8TOQ - chains A and E; structure by X-ray diffraction, 2.30 A resolution.

Chain A:
Name: Angiotensin-converting enzyme 2
Source organism: Homo sapiens
Notes: fragment: protease domain
Reference sequence: Q9BYF1 (ACE2_HUMAN); numbering as in UniProt (aligned over 18-614)
Chain sequence (625 residues; numbered 18 to 642; the number before each row is that of its first residue):
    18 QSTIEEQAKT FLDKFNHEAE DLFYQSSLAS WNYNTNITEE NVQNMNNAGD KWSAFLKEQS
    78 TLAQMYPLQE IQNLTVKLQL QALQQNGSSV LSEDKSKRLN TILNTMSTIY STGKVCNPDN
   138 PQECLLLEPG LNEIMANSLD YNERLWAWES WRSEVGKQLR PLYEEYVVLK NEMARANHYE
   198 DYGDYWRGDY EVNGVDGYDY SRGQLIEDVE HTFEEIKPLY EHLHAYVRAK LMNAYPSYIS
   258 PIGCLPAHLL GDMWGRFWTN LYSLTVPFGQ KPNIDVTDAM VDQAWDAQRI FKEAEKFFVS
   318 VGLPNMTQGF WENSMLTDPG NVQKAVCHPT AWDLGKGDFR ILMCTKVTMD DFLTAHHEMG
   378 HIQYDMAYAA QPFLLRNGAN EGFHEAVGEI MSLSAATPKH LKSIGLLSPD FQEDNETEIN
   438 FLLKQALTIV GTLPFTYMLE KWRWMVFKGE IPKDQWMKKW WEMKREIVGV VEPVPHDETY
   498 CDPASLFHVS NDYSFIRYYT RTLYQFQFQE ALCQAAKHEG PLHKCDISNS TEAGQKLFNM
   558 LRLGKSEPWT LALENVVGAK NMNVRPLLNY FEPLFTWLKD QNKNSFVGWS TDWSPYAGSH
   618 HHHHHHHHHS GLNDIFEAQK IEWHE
Disordered / not traced: 337-341, 615-642
Construct notes: expression tag (615-642)
UniProt features mapped onto this chain:
  - region (Interaction with SARS-CoV spike glycoprotein): Asp30 to Tyr41, Met82 to Pro84, Lys353 to Arg357
  - active site: Glu375 (Proton acceptor), His505 (Proton donor)
  - binding site (chloride): Arg169, Trp477, Lys481
  - binding site (substrate): Arg273, His345, Pro346, Tyr515
  - binding site (Zn(2+)): His374, His378, Glu402
  - glycosylation (N-linked (GlcNAc...) asparagine): Asn53, Asn90, Asn103, Asn322, Asn432, Asn546
  - mutagenesis: Ser19 (S19P: Increases slightly the interaction with RBD domain of SARS-CoV-2 spike protein), Gln24 to Lys26 (Slightly inhibits interaction with SARS-CoV spike glycoprotein), Gln24 (Q24T: Increases slightly the interaction with RBD domain of SARS-CoV-2 spike protein), Ala25 (A25V: Increases slightly the interaction with RBD domain of SARS-CoV-2 spike protein), Thr27 (T27Y: Increases slightly the interaction with RBD domain of SARS-CoV-2 spike protein. In sACE2.v2.2; increases interaction with RBD domain of SARS-CoV-2 spike protein ...), Leu29 (L29F: Increases slightly the interaction with RBD domain of SARS-CoV-2 spike protein), Lys31 (K31D: Abolishes interaction with SARS-CoV spike glycoprotein; K31Y: Increases slightly the interaction with RBD domain of SARS-CoV-2 spike protein), Asn33 (N33D: Increases slightly the interaction with RBD domain of SARS-CoV-2 spike protein), His34 (H34A: Increases slightly the interaction with RBD domain of SARS-CoV-2 spike protein), Glu37 (E37A: No effect on interaction with SARS-CoV spike glycoprotein), Asp38 (D38A: No effect on interaction with SARS-CoV spike glycoprotein), Leu39 (L39R: Increases slightly the interaction with RBD domain of SARS-CoV-2 spike protein), 48 further mutagenesis entries in UniProt
Disulfide bonds: Cys133-Cys141, Cys344-Cys361, Cys530-Cys542
Covalent attachments: N-acetylglucosamine (NAG) linked to Asn90, Asn103, Asn546
Metal / ion sites: Zn2+: His374, His378, Glu402

Chain E:
Name: Peptide 1
Chain sequence (15 residues; each row starts with the number of its first residue; numbering starts at 0):
     0 XYVFRSLRTP FIVCX
Disordered / not traced: 13-14
Modified / non-standard residues: ACE (acetyl group) at position 0; NH2 (amino group) at position 14

Interface between chain A and chain E:
Residue-residue contacts (29; chain A residue first):
  Phe40(A) - Val2(E)
  Phe40(A) - Phe3(E)
  Phe40(A) - Arg4(E)
  Ser44(A) - Val2(E)
  Ser47(A) - ACE_0(E)  hydrogen bond (side chain-backbone)
  Ser47(A) - Tyr1(E)
  Asn51(A) - ACE_0(E)  hydrogen bond (side chain-backbone)
  Asn51(A) - Tyr1(E)
  Met62(A) - Val2(E)  hydrophobic
  Met62(A) - Phe10(E)  hydrophobic
  Asn63(A) - Phe10(E)
  Asn63(A) - Val12(E)
  Gly66(A) - Phe10(E)
  Trp69(A) - Val2(E)
  Trp69(A) - Phe3(E)  hydrogen bond (side chain-backbone)
  Trp69(A) - Pro9(E)
  Ser70(A) - Pro9(E)
  Leu73(A) - Ser5(E)
  Leu73(A) - Pro9(E)  hydrophobic
  Ala99(A) - Leu6(E)
  Leu100(A) - Leu6(E)  hydrophobic
  Gln102(A) - Arg7(E)  hydrogen bond
  Tyr202(A) - Arg7(E)  hydrogen bond
  Asp350(A) - Arg4(E)  salt bridge
  Gly352(A) - Arg4(E)
  Phe390(A) - Arg4(E)
  Leu391(A) - Leu6(E)  hydrophobic
  Arg393(A) - Arg4(E)
  Asn394(A) - Arg4(E)  hydrogen bond (side chain-backbone)
Interface residues without a listed pair, chain A (28 interface residues in all): Ser43, Asp67, Tyr196, His345, Thr347, Trp349, Leu351, Tyr510
Interface residues without a listed pair, chain E (12 interface residues in all): Ile11

Summary:
The interface between chain A and chain E involves 28 residues on one side and 12 on the other; the contacts
include 6 hydrogen bonds and 1 salt bridge. Polar pairs include Asp350(A)-Arg4(E), Ser47(A)-ACE_0(E) and
Asn51(A)-ACE_0(E). Covalently linked N-acetylglucosamine: at Asn90(A), Asn103(A) and Asn546(A).
Chain A is Angiotensin-converting enzyme 2 (Homo sapiens) and chain E is Peptide 1; the structure,
ACE2-peptide 1 complex, was determined by X-ray diffraction, deposited together with 8TOR, 8TOS, 8TOT and
8TOU.
